PDB entry 6W1Z | electron microscopy, 2.70 A resolution | chains G and E of the 21 polymer chains in the assembly

Chain G:
Protein: ATP-dependent Clp protease proteolytic subunit
Source organism: Escherichia coli
Notes: EC 3.4.21.92
Reference sequence: S1IIE7 (S1IIE7_ECOLX); residues 1-207 here = UniProt positions 1-207
Chain sequence (207 residues; row label = number of the first residue in the row):
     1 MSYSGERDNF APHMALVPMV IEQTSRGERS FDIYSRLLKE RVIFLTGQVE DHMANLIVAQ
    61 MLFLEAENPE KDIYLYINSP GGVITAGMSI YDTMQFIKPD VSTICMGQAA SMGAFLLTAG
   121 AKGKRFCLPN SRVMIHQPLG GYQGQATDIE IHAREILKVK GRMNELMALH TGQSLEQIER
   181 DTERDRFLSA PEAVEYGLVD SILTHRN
Disordered / not traced: 1-14, 207

Chain E:
Protein: ATP-dependent Clp protease ATP-binding subunit ClpA
Source organism: Escherichia coli (strain K12)
Reference sequence: P0ABH9 (CLPA_ECOLI); residue numbers follow UniProt; this construct covers 1-758
Chain sequence (758 residues; each row starts with the number of its first residue):
     1 MLNQELELSL NMAFARAREH RHEFMTVEHL LLALLSNPSA REALEACSVD LVALRQELEA
    61 FIEQTTPVLP ASEEERDTQP TLSFQRVLQR AVFHVQSSGR NEVTGANVLV AIFSEQESQA
   121 AYLLRKHEVS RLDVVNFISH GTRKDEPTQS SDPGSQPNSE EQAGGEERME NFTTNLNQLA
   181 RVGGIDPLIG REKELERAIQ VLCRRRKNNP LLVGESGVGK TAIAEGLAWR IVQGDVPEVM
   241 ADCTIYSLDI GSLLAGTKYR GDFEKRFKAL LKQLEQDTNS ILFIDEIHTI IGAGAASGGQ
   301 VDAANLIKPL LSSGKIRVIG STTYQEFSNI FEKDRALARR FQKIDITEPS IEETVQIING
   361 LKPKYEAHHD VRYTAKAVRA AVELAVKYIN DRHLPDKAID VIDEAGARAR LMPVSKRKKT
   421 VNVADIESVV ARIARIPEKS VSQSDRDTLK NLGDRLKMLV FGQDKAIEAL TEAIKMARAG
   481 LGHEHKPVGS FLFAGPTGVG KTEVTVQLSK ALGIELLRFD MSEYMERHTV SRLIGAPPGY
   541 VGFDQGGLLT DAVIKHPHAV LLLDEIEKAH PDVFNILLQV MDNGTLTDNN GRKADFRNVV
   601 LVMTTNAGVR ETERKSIGLI HQDNSTDAME EIKKIFTPEF RNRLDNIIWF DHLSTDVIHQ
   661 VVDKFIVELQ VQLDQKGVSL EVSQEARNWL AEKGYDRAMG ARPMARVIQD NLKKPLANEL
   721 LFGSLVDGGQ VTVALDKEKN ELTYGFQSAQ KHKAEAAH
Disordered / not traced: 1-168, 747-758
Swiss-Prot annotation at these positions:
  - binding site (ATP): Gly-214 to Thr-221, Gly-495 to Thr-502
Ligand contacts:
  - ADP (adenosine-5'-diphosphate): Pro-187, Leu-188, Ile-189, Arg-191, Glu-215, Ser-216, Gly-217, Val-218, Gly-219, Lys-220, Ala-222, Ile-357, Leu-361, Pro-395, Asp-396, Ile-399
  - ATP (adenosine-5'-triphosphate): Leu-459, Val-460, Phe-461, Gln-463, Thr-497, Gly-498, Val-499, Gly-500, Lys-501, Thr-502, Glu-503, Asn-606, Val-609, Leu-653, Val-661, Lys-664, Phe-665, Ala-701, Arg-702
What the authors report for this chain:
  - conformationally variable residues (helix shift): Val-609 to Glu-613, Arg-614 to Met-629
  - binding site for RepA, green fluorescent protein fusion: Tyr-259, His-528, Tyr-540, Val-541
  - binding site for ATP: Arg-339, Arg-340, Arg-643

Interface between chain G and chain E:
Contacting residue pairs (8):
  Leu-62(G) / Ile-617(E)
  Leu-62(G) / Leu-619(E)  hydrophobic
  Phe-63(G) / Ile-617(E)
  Ala-66(G) / Arg-614(E)
  Ala-66(G) / Ser-616(E)
  Ala-66(G) / Ile-617(E)  hydrophobic
  Glu-67(G) / Arg-614(E)  salt bridge
  Phe-96(G) / Leu-619(E)  hydrophobic
Other interface residues (no listed pair), chain G (6 interface residues in all): Glu-65
Other interface residues (no listed pair), chain E (6 interface residues in all): Lys-615, Gly-618

In short:
The chain G/chain E interface involves 6 residues from each chain; the contacts include 1 salt bridge. The
salt-bridged pair is Glu-67(G)/Arg-614(E). From the paper: a binding site for RepA, green fluorescent protein
fusion at Tyr-259(E), His-528(E) and Tyr-540(E) among others; a binding site for ATP at Arg-339(E), Arg-340(E)
and Arg-643(E).
Here chain G is ATP-dependent Clp protease proteolytic subunit (Escherichia coli) and chain E is ATP-dependent
Clp protease ATP-binding subunit ClpA (Escherichia coli (strain K12)). Entry 6W1Z (ClpAP Engaged1 State bound
to RepA-GFP) was determined by electron microscopy (same publication as 6UQE, 6UQO, 6W20, 6W21, 6W22, 6W23 and
6W24).
